Entry 6WR1 (X-ray diffraction, 1.85 A resolution); this record covers chain A.

== Chain A ==
Name: Steroid 17-alpha-hydroxylase/17,20 lyase
Source organism: Homo sapiens
Notes: EC 1.14.14.19, 1.14.14.32
UniProt: P05093 (CP17A_HUMAN); residue numbers follow UniProt; this construct covers 24-508
Chain sequence (494 residues; numbered 19 to 512; the number before each row is that of its first residue):
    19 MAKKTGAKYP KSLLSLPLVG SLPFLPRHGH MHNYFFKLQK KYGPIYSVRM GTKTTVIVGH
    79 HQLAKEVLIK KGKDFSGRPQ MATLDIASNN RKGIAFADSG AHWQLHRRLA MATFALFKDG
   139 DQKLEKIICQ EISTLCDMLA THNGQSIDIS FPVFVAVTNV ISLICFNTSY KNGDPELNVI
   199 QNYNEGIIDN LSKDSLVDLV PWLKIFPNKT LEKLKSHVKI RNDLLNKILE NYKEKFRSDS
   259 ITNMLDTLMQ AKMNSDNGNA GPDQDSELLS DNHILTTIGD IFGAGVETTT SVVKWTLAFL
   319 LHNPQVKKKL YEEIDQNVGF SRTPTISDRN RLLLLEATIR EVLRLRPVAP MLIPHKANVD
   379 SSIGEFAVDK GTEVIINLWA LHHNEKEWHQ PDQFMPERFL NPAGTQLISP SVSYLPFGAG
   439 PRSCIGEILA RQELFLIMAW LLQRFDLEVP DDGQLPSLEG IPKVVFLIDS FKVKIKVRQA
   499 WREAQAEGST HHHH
Not modelled in the structure: 19-28, 137-140, 274-282, 502-512
Sequence notes: initiating methionine (19); expression tag (20-23, 509-512); engineered mutation Tyr52 (Asn in P05093)
Metal / ion sites: heme Fe: Cys442 (together with Abiraterone)
Small-molecule neighbours:
  - Abiraterone (AER): Ala113, Phe114, Tyr201, Asn202, Ile205, Ile206, Leu209, Arg239, Gly297, Asp298, Gly301, Ala302, Glu305, Thr306, Val366, Ala367, Ile371, Val482, Val483
  - heme (HEM): Leu86, Arg96, Ile112, Ala113, Trp121, Arg125, Phe132, Ile179, Ile299, Ala302, Gly303, Thr306, Thr307, Val310, Leu361, Val366, Ala367, Leu370, Ile371, His373, Pro434, Phe435, Gly436, Pro439, Arg440, Ser441, Cys442, Ile443, Gly444, Leu447, Ala448, Leu452
Swiss-Prot annotation at these positions:
  - binding site (substrate): Asn202
  - binding site (heme): Cys442
  - natural variant: Pro35 (P35L: In AH5), Phe53 (deletion: In AH5), Tyr64 (Y64S: In AH5), Phe93 (F93C: In AH5), Arg96 (R96Q: In AH5; R96W: In AH5), Ser106 (S106P: In AH5), Ile112 (I112II: In AH5), Phe114 (F114V: In AH5), Asp116 (D116V: In AH5), Trp121 (W121R: In AH5 loss of activity), Ala174 (A174E: In AH5), Asn177 (N177D: In AH5), 13 further natural variant entries in UniProt
  - mutagenesis: Ala105 (A105L: Increases the affinity for progesterone, resulting in preferential hydroxylation of progesterone at C17 over C16; increases the catalytic efficiency in the 17,20 lyase reaction)
Reported in the primary citation:
  - mutagenesis - N52Y (3-fold): increased binding to progesterone
  - mutagenesis - N52Y: unchanged catalytic activity on 17-hydroxypregnenolone
  - mutagenesis - N52Y: unchanged binding to Abiraterone
  - mutagenesis - N52Y (6-fold): increased binding to (R)-orteronel
  - mutagenesis - N52Y: abolished binding to peripheral site
  - mutagenesis - N52Y: unchanged expression
  - mutagenesis - N52Y: abolished binding to peripheral ligand

== Summary ==
Ligands of chain A: heme and Abiraterone. From UniProt: substrate-binding residue Asn202, heme-binding residue
Cys442 and one mutagenesis site. From the paper: N52Y increases binding to progesterone; N52Y increases
binding to (R)-orteronel.
Chain A is Steroid 17-alpha-hydroxylase/17,20 lyase (Homo sapiens); the structure, Human steroidogenic
cytochrome P450 17A1 mutant N52Y with inhibitor abiraterone, was determined by X-ray diffraction together with
6WW0, 6WR0 and 5UYS from the same study.
